PDB entry 9O38 | electron microscopy, 3.00 A resolution | chains B and A of the 6 polymer chains in the assembly

[Chain B]
Molecule: Taste receptor type 1 member 3, Guanine nucleotide-binding protein G(s) subunit alpha isoforms short
Organism: Homo sapiens
Notes: EC 3.6.5.-
Reference sequence: chimeric construct of Q7RTX0, P63092: residues -850 to -19 from Q7RTX0 (TS1R3_HUMAN) positions 21-852 (UniProt number = residue number + 871); residues 2-61 from P63092 positions 5-64 (UniProt number = residue number + 3); residues 70-225 from P63092 positions 204-359 (UniProt number = residue number + 134)
Amino-acid sequence (1128 residues; row label = number of the first residue in the row; numbers below 1 keep their minus sign (Met-877 is residue -877)):
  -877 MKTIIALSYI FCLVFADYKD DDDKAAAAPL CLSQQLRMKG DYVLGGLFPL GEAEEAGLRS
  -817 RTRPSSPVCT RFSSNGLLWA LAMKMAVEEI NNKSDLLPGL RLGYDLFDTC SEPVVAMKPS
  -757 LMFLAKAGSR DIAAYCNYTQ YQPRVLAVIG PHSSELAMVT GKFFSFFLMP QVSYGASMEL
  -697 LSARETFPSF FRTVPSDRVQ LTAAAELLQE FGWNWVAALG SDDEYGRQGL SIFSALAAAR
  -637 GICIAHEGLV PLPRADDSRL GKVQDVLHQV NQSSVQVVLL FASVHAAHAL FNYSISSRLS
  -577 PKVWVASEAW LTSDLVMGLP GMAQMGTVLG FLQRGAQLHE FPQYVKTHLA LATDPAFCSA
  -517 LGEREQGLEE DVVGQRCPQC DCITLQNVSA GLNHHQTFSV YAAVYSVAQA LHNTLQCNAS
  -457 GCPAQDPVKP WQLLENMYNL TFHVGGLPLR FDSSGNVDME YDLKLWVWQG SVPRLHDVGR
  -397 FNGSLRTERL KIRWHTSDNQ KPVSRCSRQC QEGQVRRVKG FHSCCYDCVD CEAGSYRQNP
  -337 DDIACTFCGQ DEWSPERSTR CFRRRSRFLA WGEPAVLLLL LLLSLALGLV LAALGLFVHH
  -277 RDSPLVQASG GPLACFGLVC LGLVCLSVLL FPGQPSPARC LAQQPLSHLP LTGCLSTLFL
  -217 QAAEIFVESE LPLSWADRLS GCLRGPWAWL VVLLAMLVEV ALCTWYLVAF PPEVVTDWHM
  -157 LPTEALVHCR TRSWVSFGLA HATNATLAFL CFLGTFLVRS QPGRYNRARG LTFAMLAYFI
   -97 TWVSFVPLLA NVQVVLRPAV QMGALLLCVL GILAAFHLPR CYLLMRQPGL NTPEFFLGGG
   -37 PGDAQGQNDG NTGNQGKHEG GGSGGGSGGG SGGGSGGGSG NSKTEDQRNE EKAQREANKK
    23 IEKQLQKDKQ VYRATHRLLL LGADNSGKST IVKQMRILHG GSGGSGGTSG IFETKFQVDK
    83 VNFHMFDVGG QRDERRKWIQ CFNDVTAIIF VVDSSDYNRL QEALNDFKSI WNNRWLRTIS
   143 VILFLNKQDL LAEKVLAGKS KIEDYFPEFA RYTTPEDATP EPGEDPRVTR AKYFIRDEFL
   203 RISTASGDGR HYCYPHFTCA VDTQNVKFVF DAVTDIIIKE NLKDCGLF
Not modelled in the structure: -877 to 6, 65-70
Sequence notes: expression tag (-877 to -851, 226-250); conflict Arg-114 (Cys757 in Q7RTX0), Asp46 (Gly49 in P63092), Asn47 (Glu50 in P63092), Asp115 (Ala249 in P63092), Asp118 (Ser252 in P63092), Asp128 (Leu272 in P63092); linker (-18 to 1, 62-69)
UniProt features mapped onto this chain:
  - region: Ile-335 to Glu-326 (Required for brazzein responsiveness)
  - glycosylation (N-linked (GlcNAc...) asparagine): Asn-786, Asn-741, Asn-607, Asn-586, Asn-491, Asn-460, Asn-439, Asn-396

[Chain A]
Molecule: Taste receptor type 1 member 2
Organism: Homo sapiens
Reference sequence: Q8TE23 (TS1R2_HUMAN); numbering as in UniProt (aligned over 19-839)
Amino-acid sequence (848 residues; row label = number of the first residue in the row; numbers below 1 keep their minus sign (Met-8 is residue -8)):
    -8 MKTIIALSYI FCLVFAYPYD VPDYAAAAEP AENSDFYLPG DYLLGGLFSL HANMKGIVHL
    52 NFLQVPMCKE YEVKVIGYNL MQAMRFAVEE INNDSSLLPG VLLGYEIVDV CYISNNVQPV
   112 LYFLAHEDNL LPIQEDYSNY ISRVVAVIGP DNSESVMTVA NFLSLFLLPQ ITYSAISDEL
   172 RDKVRFPALL RTTPSADHHI EAMVQLMLHF RWNWIIVLVS SDTYGRDNGQ LLGERVARRD
   232 ICIAFQETLP TLQPNQNMTS EERQRLVTIV DKLQQSTARV VVVFSPDLTL YHFFNEVLRQ
   292 NFTGAVWIAS ESWAIDPVLH NLTELRHLGT FLGITIQSVP IPGFSEFREW GPQAGPPPLS
   352 RTSQSYTCNQ ECDNCLNATL SFNTILRLSG ERVVYSVYSA VYAVAHALHS LLGCDKSTCT
   412 KRVVYPWQLL EEIWKVNFTL LDHQIFFDPQ GDVALHLEIV QWQWDRSQNP FQSVASYYPL
   472 QRQLKNIQDI SWHTINNTIP MSMCSKRCQS GQKKKPVGIH VCCFECIDCL PGTFLNHTED
   532 EYECQACPNN EWSYQSETSC FKRQLVFLEW HEAPTIAVAL LAALGFLSTL AILVIFWRHF
   592 QTPIVRSAGG PMCFLMLTLL LVAYMVVPVY VGPPKVSTCL CRQALFPLCF TICISCIAVR
   652 SFQIVCAFKM ASRFPRAYSY WVRYQGPYVS MAFITVLKMV IVVIGMLATG LSPTTRTDPD
   712 DPKITIVSCN PNYRNSLLFN TSLDLLLSVV GFSFAYMGKE LPTNYNEAKF ITLSMTFYFT
   772 SSVSLCTFMS AYSGVLVTIV DLLVTVLNLL AISLGYFGPK CYMILFYPER NTPAYFNSMI
   832 QGYTMRRD
Not modelled in the structure: -8 to 558, 700-723
Sequence notes: expression tag (-8 to 18)
UniProt features mapped onto this chain:
  - glycosylation (N-linked (GlcNAc...) asparagine): Asn84, Asn248, Asn292, Asn312, Asn368, Asn428, Asn487, Asn527

[Chain B / chain A interface]
Pairs across the interface (36; chain B residue first):
  Arg35(B) - Ser670(A)
  Tyr214(B) - Asn828(A)
  Tyr214(B) - Gln832(A)
  Tyr216(B) - Gln832(A)
  Lys229(B) - Asp839(A)  salt bridge
  Phe230(B) - Met836(A)  hydrophobic
  Asp233(B) - Thr835(A)
  Asp233(B) - Met836(A)
  Ala234(B) - Met836(A)
  Asp237(B) - Ile831(A)
  Asp237(B) - Gln832(A)
  Asp237(B) - Thr835(A)
  Ile240(B) - Ala658(A)
  Ile240(B) - Phe659(A)
  Ile240(B) - Thr835(A)
  Lys241(B) - Asn828(A)  hydrogen bond
  Lys241(B) - Ile831(A)
  Lys241(B) - Gln832(A)
  Asn243(B) - Ala658(A)
  Asn243(B) - Ala662(A)
  Asn243(B) - Tyr669(A)
  Leu244(B) - Ala658(A)  hydrophobic
  Leu244(B) - Phe659(A)  hydrophobic
  Leu244(B) - Tyr756(A)
  Leu244(B) - Ile831(A)  hydrophobic
  Cys247(B) - Gln654(A)
  Cys247(B) - Tyr669(A)  hydrogen bond
  Gly248(B) - Arg597(A)
  Leu249(B) - Arg597(A)
  Leu249(B) - Ser598(A)
  Leu249(B) - Gln654(A)
  Leu249(B) - Ile655(A)  hydrophobic
  Leu249(B) - Tyr756(A)  hydrogen bond (backbone-side chain)
  Phe250(B) - Arg597(A)  hydrogen bond (backbone-side chain)
  Phe250(B) - Tyr756(A)
  Phe250(B) - Phe827(A)  hydrophobic
Other interface residues (no listed pair), chain B (19 interface residues in all): Gly211, Cys215, Thr236
Other interface residues (no listed pair), chain A (20 interface residues in all): Gly600, Arg667, Ser829

[In short]
19 residues of chain B and 20 residues of chain A are in contact, with 4 hydrogen bonds and 1 salt bridge.
Polar contacts include Lys229(B)-Asp839(A), Lys241(B)-Asn828(A) and Cys247(B)-Tyr669(A).
Chain B is Taste receptor type 1 member 3, Guanine nucleotide-binding protein G(s) subunit alpha isoforms
short and chain A is Taste receptor type 1 member 2, both from Homo sapiens; the structure, Transmembrane
domains of the human sweet receptor (TAS1R2 + TAS1R3) from Class 3 particles (rigidly fitted ..., was
determined by electron microscopy (same publication as 9NOR, 9NOS, 9NOT, 9NOU, 9NOV, 9NOW and 9NOX).
